PDB entry 8CLA | X-ray diffraction, 2.00 A resolution | chains B and F of the 3 polymer chains in the assembly

# Chain B
Name: Tubulin beta-2B chain
Organism: Bos taurus
UniProtKB: Q6B856 (TBB2B_BOVIN); aligned to UniProt positions 1-430 over residues 1-441 (the alignment contains insertions or deletions, so no single offset holds)
Sequence (430 residues; row label = number of the first residue in the row; note: 11 numbers in that range are skipped by the numbering (no residue carries them; nothing is unmodelled there)):
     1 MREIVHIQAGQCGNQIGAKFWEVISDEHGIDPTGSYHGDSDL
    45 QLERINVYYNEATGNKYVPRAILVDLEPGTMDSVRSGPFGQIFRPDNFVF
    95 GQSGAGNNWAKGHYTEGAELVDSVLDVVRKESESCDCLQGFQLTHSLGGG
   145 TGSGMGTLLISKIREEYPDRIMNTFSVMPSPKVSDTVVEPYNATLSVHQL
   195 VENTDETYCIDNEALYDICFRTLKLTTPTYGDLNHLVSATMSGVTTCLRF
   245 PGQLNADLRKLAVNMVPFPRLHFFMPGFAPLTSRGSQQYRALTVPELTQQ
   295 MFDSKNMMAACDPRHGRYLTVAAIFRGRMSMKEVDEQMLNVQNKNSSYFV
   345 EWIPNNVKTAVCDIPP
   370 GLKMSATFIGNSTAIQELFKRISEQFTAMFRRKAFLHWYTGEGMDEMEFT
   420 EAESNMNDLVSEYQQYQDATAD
Small-molecule neighbours:
  - GDP (guanosine-5'-diphosphate): Ala-9, Gly-10, Gln-11, Cys-12, Gln-15, Ile-16, Asp-69, Asn-101, Ser-140, Gly-142, Gly-143, Gly-144, Thr-145, Gly-146, Val-171, Pro-173, Val-177, Ser-178, Glu-183, Asn-206, Leu-209, Tyr-224, Leu-227, Asn-228
  - I8R (2-methoxy-5-[2-(5,6,7-trimethoxy-1,3-benzothiazol-2-yl)ethyl]phenol): Gly-237, Val-238, Thr-239, Thr-240, Cys-241, Leu-242, Leu-248, Ala-250, Asp-251, Lys-254, Leu-255, Asn-258, Met-259, Thr-314, Val-315, Ala-316, Ala-317, Ile-318, Asn-349, Asn-350, Val-351, Lys-352, Thr-353, Ala-354, Ile-378

# Chain F
Name: Designed Ankyrin Repeat Protein (DARPIN) D1
Organism: synthetic construct
Notes: antibody fragment or engineered binder
Sequence (155 residues; row label = number of the first residue in the row):
    13 DLGKKLLEAARAGQDDEVRILMANGADVNATDASGLTPLHLAATYGHLEI
    63 VEVLLKHGADVNAIDIMGSTPLHLAALIGHLEIVEVLLKHGADVNAVDTW
   113 GDTPLHLAAIMGHLEIVEVLLKHGADVNAQDKFGKTAFDISIDNGNEDLA
   163 EILQK

# Interface between chain B and chain F
Contacting residue pairs (36):
  Pro-175(B) with Met-123(F)
  Lys-176(B) with Asn-158(F), hydrogen bond; Asp-160(F), salt bridge
  Asp-179(B) with Met-123(F); Gly-124(F); His-125(F), salt bridge
  Val-181(B) with Leu-89(F); Ile-90(F); His-125(F)
  Arg-215(B) with Glu-159(F), salt bridge; Asp-160(F), salt bridge; Glu-163(F), salt bridge
  Glu-393(B) with Ile-122(F); Ile-152(F); Asn-156(F), hydrogen bond
  Gln-394(B) with Ile-122(F), hydrogen bond (side chain-backbone); Met-123(F)
  Ala-397(B) with Leu-89(F), hydrophobic; Ile-122(F), hydrophobic
  Met-398(B) with Leu-89(F), hydrophobic; Ile-90(F), hydrophobic; Met-123(F), hydrophobic
  Arg-400(B) with Trp-112(F); Asp-114(F), salt bridge
  Arg-401(B) with Ser-81(F); Leu-86(F); Leu-89(F); Asp-110(F), salt bridge; Trp-112(F); Asp-114(F), salt bridge; Leu-119(F)
  Ala-403(B) with Ile-90(F), hydrophobic
  Phe-404(B) with Thr-56(F); Tyr-57(F), hydrophobic; Ile-90(F), hydrophobic
  His-406(B) with Tyr-57(F), hydrogen bond
Also at the interface, not in a pair above, chain B (19 interface residues in all): Pro-184, Tyr-210, Asp-211, Phe-214, Trp-407
Also at the interface, not in a pair above, chain F (21 interface residues in all): Phe-145

# Summary
19 residues of chain B and 21 residues of chain F are in contact; the contacts include 4 hydrogen bonds and 8
salt bridges. Polar contacts include Lys-176(B)/Asp-160(F), Asp-179(B)/His-125(F) and Arg-215(B)/Glu-159(F).
Chain B binds GDP and compound I8R.
Chain B is Tubulin beta-2B chain (Bos taurus) and chain F is Designed Ankyrin Repeat Protein (DARPIN) D1
(synthetic construct); the structure, Z-SBTubA4 photoswitch bound to tubulin-DARPin D1 complex, was determined
by X-ray diffraction.
